PDB entry 5TOW | X-ray diffraction, 1.75 A resolution | chains A and B

[Chain A (and B)]
Molecule: Adenosylhomocysteinase
From: Thermotoga maritima (strain ATCC 43589 / MSB8 / DSM 3109 / JCM 10099)
Notes: EC 3.3.1.1; chain B of this document is another copy of the same molecule, construct and numbering; everything in this record applies to it too
Reference sequence: O51933 (SAHH_THEMA); residues 1-404 here = UniProt positions 1-404
Sequence (407 residues; numbered -2 to 404; the number before each row is that of its first residue; numbers below 1 keep their minus sign (Ser-2 is residue -2)):
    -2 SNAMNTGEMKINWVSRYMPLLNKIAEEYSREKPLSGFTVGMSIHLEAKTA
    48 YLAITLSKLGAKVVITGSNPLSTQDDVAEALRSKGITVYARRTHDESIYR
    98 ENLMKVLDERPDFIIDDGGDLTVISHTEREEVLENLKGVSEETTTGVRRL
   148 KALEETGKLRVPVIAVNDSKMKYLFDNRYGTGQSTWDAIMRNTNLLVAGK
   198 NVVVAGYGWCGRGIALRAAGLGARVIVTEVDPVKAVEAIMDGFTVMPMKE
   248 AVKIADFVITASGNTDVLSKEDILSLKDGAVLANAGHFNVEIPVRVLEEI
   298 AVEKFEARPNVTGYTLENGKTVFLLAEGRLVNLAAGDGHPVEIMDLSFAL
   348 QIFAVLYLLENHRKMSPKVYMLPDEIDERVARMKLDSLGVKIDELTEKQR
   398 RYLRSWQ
Not modelled in the structure: -2 to 1, 169-174, 330-334, 401-404 (chain B: -2 to 1)
Sequence notes: expression tag (-2 to 0)
Curated features (UniProtKB/Swiss-Prot):
  - binding site (substrate): Asp114, Glu139, Lys169, Asp173
  - binding site (NAD(+)): Thr140 to Thr142, Asn174, Gly203 to Gly208, Glu226, Asn261, Ala282 to His284, Asn329
Ligand contacts: adenosine (ADN): Ala202, Gly203, Tyr204, Gly205, Thr225, Glu226, Val227, Asp228, Lys231, Ala258, Ser259, Gly260, Asn261, Val264, Leu392, Gln396
Reported in the primary citation:
  - binding site for adenosine: Glu226, Val227, Lys231, Ser259, Asn261
  - binding site for NADH: Cys207, Glu226, Val227, Lys231, Ser259, Asn261, Ala282, His284, Asn329
  - conformationally variable residues (domain motion, order/disorder transition, side-chain flip): Ala162 to Ser181, Cys207, Leu327 to His336

[How chain A and chain B interact]
Pairs across the interface (54):
  Met6(A) with Phe302(B), hydrophobic; Glu303(B)
  Trp10(A) with Thr190(B), hydrogen bond (side chain-backbone); Ala304(B), hydrophobic; Arg305(B); Phe320(B), hydrophobic
  Arg13(A) with Phe302(B); Phe320(B)
  Tyr14(A) with Leu192(B), hydrophobic; Gly276(B), hydrogen bond (side chain-backbone); Phe320(B)
  Lys45(A) with Asn191(B), hydrogen bond
  Arg175(A) with Ala216(B), hydrogen bond (side chain-backbone); Gly217(B)
  Gln180(A) with Arg214(B), hydrogen bond; Gly217(B), hydrogen bond (side chain-backbone)
  Asp184(A) with Tyr176(B), hydrogen bond; Arg214(B), salt bridge
  Met187(A) with Tyr176(B), hydrophobic
  Arg188(A) with Asp184(B), salt bridge
  Thr190(A) with Trp10(B), hydrogen bond (backbone-side chain)
  Asn191(A) with Lys45(B), hydrogen bond; Gly333(B); Asp334(B); His336(B), hydrogen bond (side chain-backbone); Pro337(B); Val338(B), hydrogen bond (backbone-backbone)
  Leu192(A) with Tyr14(B), hydrophobic; Pro337(B); Glu339(B)
  Leu193(A) with Pro337(B); Glu339(B), hydrogen bond (backbone-side chain); Ile340(B), hydrophobic
  Lys197(A) with Glu339(B), salt bridge
  Arg214(A) with Tyr176(B), hydrogen bond
  Gly217(A) with Tyr176(B)
  Leu218(A) with Tyr176(B), hydrophobic
  Gly276(A) with Tyr14(B), hydrogen bond (backbone-side chain)
  Phe302(A) with Met6(B), hydrophobic; Arg13(B)
  Glu303(A) with Met6(B)
  Arg305(A) with Trp10(B)
  Phe320(A) with Trp10(B), hydrophobic; Arg13(B); Tyr14(B)
  His336(A) with Asn191(B)
  Pro337(A) with Asn191(B); Leu192(B); Leu193(B)
  Val338(A) with Asn191(B), hydrogen bond (backbone-backbone)
  Glu339(A) with Leu192(B); Leu193(B), hydrogen bond (side chain-backbone); Lys197(B), salt bridge
  Ile340(A) with Leu193(B), hydrophobic
Interface residues without a listed pair, chain A (34 interface residues in all): Asp275, Val278, Ala304, Val308, Thr318, Leu385
Interface residues without a listed pair, chain B (34 interface residues in all): Gly196, Leu218, Gly219, Val278, Val308, Thr318

[Overview]
Chain A and chain B each contribute 34 residues to their interface, with 16 hydrogen bonds and 4 salt bridges.
Polar contacts include Asp184(A)-Arg214(B), Arg188(A)-Asp184(B) and Lys197(A)-Glu339(B). The paper reports a
binding site for NADH at Cys207(A), Glu226(A) and Val227(A) among others; a binding site for adenosine at
Glu226(A), Val227(A) and Lys231(A) among others.
Chain A and chain B are both Adenosylhomocysteinase (Thermotoga maritima (strain ATCC 43589 / MSB8 / DSM 3109
/ JCM 10099)); the structure, Crystal structure of the inactive form of S-adenosyl-L-homocysteine hydrolase
from Thermotoga maritima in ternary complex with ..., was determined by X-ray diffraction (same publication as
5TOV).
